PDB entry 7O3A | X-ray diffraction, 1.20 A resolution | chains A and P

[Chain A]
Protein: 14-3-3 protein sigma
Organism: Homo sapiens
UniProt: P31947 (1433S_HUMAN); residues 1-231 here = UniProt positions 1-231
Sequence (236 residues; numbered -4 to 231; the number before each row is that of its first residue; numbers below 1 keep their minus sign (Gly-4 is residue -4)):
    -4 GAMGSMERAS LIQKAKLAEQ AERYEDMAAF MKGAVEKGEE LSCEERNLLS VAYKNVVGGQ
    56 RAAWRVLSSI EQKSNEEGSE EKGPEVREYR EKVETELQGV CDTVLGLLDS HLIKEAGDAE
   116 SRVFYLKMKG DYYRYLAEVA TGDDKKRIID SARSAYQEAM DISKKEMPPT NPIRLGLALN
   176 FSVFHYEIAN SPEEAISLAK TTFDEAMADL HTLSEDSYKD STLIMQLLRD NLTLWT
Disordered / not traced: -4 to -3, 72-77
Sequence notes: expression tag (-4 to 0)
Modified residues: Cys38 (S-hydroxycysteine; CSO)
Covalent attachments: 1-[4-(hydroxymethyl)phenyl]sulfonylpiperidin-4-ol (V0T) linked to Lys122
Ion coordination: Ca2+ near Glu2 (its only coordinating residue here)
Small-molecule neighbours: V0T (1-[4-(hydroxymethyl)phenyl]sulfonylpiperidin-4-ol): Cys38, Asn42, Pro167, Ile168, Gly171, Ile219
UniProt features mapped onto this chain:
  - site (Interaction with phosphoserine on interacting protein): Arg56, Arg129
  - modified residue (Phosphoserine): Ser5, Ser74
What the authors report for this chain:
  - binding site for V0T: Lys122

[Chain P]
Protein: Transcription factor p65
UniProt: Q04206 (TF65_HUMAN); numbering as in UniProt (aligned over 39-51)
Sequence (13 residues; each row starts with the number of its first residue):
    39 EGRSAGSIPG RRS
Disordered / not traced: 39-42
Sequence notes: variant Arg49 (Glu in Q04206)
Modified residues: Ser45 (phosphoserine; SEP)

[Chain A / chain P interface]
Pairs across the interface - 29 pairs, chain A then chain P:
  Glu14(A) - Arg50(P)
  Glu14(A) - Ser51(P)  hydrogen bond
  Val46(A) - Gly48(P)
  Val46(A) - Arg49(P)
  Val46(A) - Arg50(P)
  Val46(A) - Ser51(P)
  Lys49(A) - Gly48(P)
  Lys49(A) - Arg49(P)
  Asn50(A) - Arg49(P)  hydrogen bond (side chain-backbone)
  Gly53(A) - Arg49(P)
  Gly54(A) - Arg49(P)
  Arg56(A) - Ser45(P)
  Lys122(A) - Ile46(P)
  Arg129(A) - Ser45(P)
  Tyr130(A) - Ser45(P)
  Gly171(A) - Ile46(P)
  Leu174(A) - Gly44(P)
  Leu174(A) - Ser45(P)
  Leu174(A) - Ile46(P)
  Asn175(A) - Ser45(P)
  Asn175(A) - Ile46(P)  hydrogen bond (side chain-backbone)
  Val178(A) - Gly44(P)
  Val178(A) - Ser45(P)
  Glu182(A) - Ala43(P)
  Leu222(A) - Pro47(P)
  Asn226(A) - Ala43(P)
  Asn226(A) - Gly44(P)  hydrogen bond (side chain-backbone)
  Leu229(A) - Ala43(P)
  Trp230(A) - Ala43(P)
Also at the interface, not in a pair above, chain A (23 interface residues in all): Tyr19, Leu43, Ser45, Ile219

[In short]
The interface between chain A and chain P involves 23 residues on one side and 9 on the other; the contacts
include 4 hydrogen bonds. Polar pairs include Glu14(A)-Ser51(P), Asn50(A)-Arg49(P) and Asn175(A)-Ile46(P).
Covalently linked compound V0T: at Lys122(A). From the paper: a binding site for V0T at Lys122(A).
Chain A is 14-3-3 protein sigma (Homo sapiens) and chain P is Transcription factor p65; the structure, 14-3-3
sigma with RelA/p65 binding site pS45 and covalently bound TCF521-046, was determined by X-ray diffraction
together with 7BI3, 7BIQ, 7BIW, 7BIY, 7BJB, 7BJF and 54 further entries from the same study.
